3L04 - chain A; structure by X-ray diffraction, 2.50 A resolution.

== Chain A ==
Protein: N-acetylornithine carbamoyltransferase
Organism: Xanthomonas campestris pv. campestris
Notes: EC 2.1.3.9
UniProt: Q8P8J2 (AOTC_XANCP); residue numbers follow UniProt; this construct covers 1-339
Amino-acid sequence (359 residues; numbered -19 to 339; the number before each row is that of its first residue; numbers below 1 keep their minus sign (Met-19 is residue -19)):
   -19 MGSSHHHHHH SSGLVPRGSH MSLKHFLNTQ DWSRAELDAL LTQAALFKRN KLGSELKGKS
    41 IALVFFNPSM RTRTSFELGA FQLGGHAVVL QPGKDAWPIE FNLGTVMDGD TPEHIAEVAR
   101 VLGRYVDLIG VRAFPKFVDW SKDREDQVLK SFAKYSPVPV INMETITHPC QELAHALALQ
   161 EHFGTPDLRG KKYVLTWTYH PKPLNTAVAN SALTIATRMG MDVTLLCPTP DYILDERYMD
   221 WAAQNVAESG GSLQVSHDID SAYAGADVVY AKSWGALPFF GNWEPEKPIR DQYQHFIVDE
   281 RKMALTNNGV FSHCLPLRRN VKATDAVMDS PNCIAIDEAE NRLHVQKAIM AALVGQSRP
Not modelled in the structure: -19 to 2, 335-339
Sequence notes: expression tag (-19 to 0); engineered mutation Pro92 (Glu in Q8P8J2)
Modified residues: Lys302 (lysine nz-carboxylic acid; KCX)
Swiss-Prot annotation at these positions:
  - binding site (carbamoyl phosphate): Ser49 to Thr52, Trp77, Arg112, His148 to Gln151, Cys294, Leu295, Arg322
  - binding site (N(2)-acetyl-L-ornithine): Glu144, Lys252, Leu295
  - modified residue: Lys302 (N6-carboxylysine)
  - mutagenesis: Lys302 (K302A/E/R: Significant decrease in enzymatic activity)
Residues lining bound ligands:
  - phosphoric acid mono(formamide)ester (CP): Ser49, Met50, Arg51, Thr52, Trp77, Arg112, Glu144, His148, Gln151, Cys294, Leu295, Pro296, Arg322
  - N-(3-carboxypropanoyl)-L-norvaline (SN0): Trp77, Pro92, Arg112, Phe114, Glu144, His148, His180, Leu184, Asn185, Val188, Lys252, Cys294, Leu295, Pro296, Arg298, Lys302
Reported in the primary citation:
  - mutagenesis - E92P: increased catalytic activity on N-succinylornithine
  - binding site for N-(3-carboxypropanoyl)-L-norvaline: His180, Arg298
  - specificity-determining residues: Asn185, Lys302 (proposed by the authors, not directly observed)

== In short ==
Ligands of chain A: N-(3-carboxypropanoyl)-L-norvaline and phosphoric acid mono(formamide)ester. Curated
annotation (UniProt) lists 13 carbamoyl phosphate-binding residues, 3 N(2)-acetyl-L-ornithine-binding residues
and one mutagenesis site. The paper reports a binding site for N-(3-carboxypropanoyl)-L-norvaline at His180
and Arg298; E92P increases catalytic activity on N-succinylornithine.
Chain A is N-acetylornithine carbamoyltransferase (Xanthomonas campestris pv. campestris); the structure,
Crystal structure of N-acetyl-L-ornithine transcarbamylase E92P mutant complexed with carbamyl phosphate and
N-succinyl-L-norvaline, was determined by X-ray diffraction, deposited together with 3L02, 3L05, 3L06 and
2G7M.
